Entry 8I01 (X-ray diffraction, 2.15 A resolution); this record covers chains A and B.

Chain A (and B):
Protein: Glyoxylate carboligase
Organism: Escherichia coli K-12
Notes: EC 4.1.1.47; chain B of this document is another copy of the same molecule, construct and numbering; everything in this record applies to it too
UniProtKB: P0AEP7 (GCL_ECOLI); numbering as in UniProt (aligned over 1-593)
Sequence (594 residues; each row starts with the number of its first residue; numbering starts at 0):
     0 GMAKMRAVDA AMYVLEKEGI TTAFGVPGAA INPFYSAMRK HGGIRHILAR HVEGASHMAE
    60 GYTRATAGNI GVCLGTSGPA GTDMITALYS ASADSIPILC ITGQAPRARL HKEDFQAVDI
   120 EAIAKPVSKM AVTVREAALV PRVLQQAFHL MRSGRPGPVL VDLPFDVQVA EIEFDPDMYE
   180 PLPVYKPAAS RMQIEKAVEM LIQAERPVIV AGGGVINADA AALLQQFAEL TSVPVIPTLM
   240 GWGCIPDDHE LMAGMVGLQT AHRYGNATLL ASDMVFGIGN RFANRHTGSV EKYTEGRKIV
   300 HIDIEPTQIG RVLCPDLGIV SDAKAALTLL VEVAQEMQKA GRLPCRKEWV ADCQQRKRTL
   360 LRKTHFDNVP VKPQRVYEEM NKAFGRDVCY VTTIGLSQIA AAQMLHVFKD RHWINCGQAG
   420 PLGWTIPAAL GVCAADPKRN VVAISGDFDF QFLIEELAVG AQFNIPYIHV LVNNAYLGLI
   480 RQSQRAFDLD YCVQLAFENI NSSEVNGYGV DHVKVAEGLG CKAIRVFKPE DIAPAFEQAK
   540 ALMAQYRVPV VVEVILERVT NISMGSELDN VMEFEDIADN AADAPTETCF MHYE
Differences from the reference sequence: expression tag (0); engineered mutation L488 (Met in P0AEP7)
Bound ions: Mg2+ site 1: D446, N473, Y475 (together with thiamine diphosphate); Mg2+ site 2: F451, E454
Ligand contacts:
  - FAD (flavin-adenine dinucleotide): A92, D93, S94, F114, R154, P155, G211, G212, G213, N216, A217, T237, L238, M239, V255, G256, L257, Q258, T259, A260, G278, N279, R280, A282, R284, H285, D302, I303, E304, Q307, S320, D321, A322, T392, I393, Q397, I398, G416, Q417
  - thiamine diphosphate (TPP): V25, P26, G27, V51, T75, P78, A79, D82, Q115, I393, G394, L395, S396, G419, P420, L421, G445, D446, F447, D448, F451, N473, Y475, L476, G477, L478, I479
  - 2,3-dimethoxy-5-methyl-1,4-benzoquinone (UQ0), molecule 1: H45, L47, Q461, F462, C491, V492, Q493
  - 2,3-dimethoxy-5-methyl-1,4-benzoquinone (UQ0), molecule 2: E249, Q353, K356, R357, C588

Chain A / chain B interface:
Contacting residue pairs (50):
  M1(A) with D315(B)
  E135(A) with G309(B); R310(B)
  A137(A) with G309(B); C313(B), hydrophobic
  L138(A) with T306(B); I308(B); G309(B); R310(B)
  R141(A) with P305(B); I308(B); G317(B), hydrogen bond (side chain-backbone); V319(B)
  Q144(A) with V319(B)
  Q145(A) with P305(B)
  H148(A) with Y184(B)
  D176(A) with M191(B)
  M177(A) with Q192(B); K195(B)
  E179(A) with S189(B), hydrogen bond; M191(B); Q192(B), hydrogen bond
  L181(A) with P305(B), hydrophobic; V319(B), hydrophobic
  P182(A) with Y184(B)
  Y184(A) with H148(B); P182(B)
  S189(A) with E179(B), hydrogen bond
  M191(A) with D176(B); M177(B); E179(B)
  Q192(A) with M177(B), hydrogen bond (side chain-backbone); E179(B), hydrogen bond
  K195(A) with M177(B)
  P305(A) with R141(B); Q145(B); L181(B), hydrophobic
  T306(A) with L138(B)
  I308(A) with L138(B); R141(B)
  G309(A) with A137(B); L138(B)
  R310(A) with E135(B); L138(B)
  C313(A) with A137(B), hydrophobic
  D315(A) with M1(B)
  G317(A) with R141(B), hydrogen bond (backbone-side chain)
  V319(A) with R141(B); Q144(B); L181(B), hydrophobic
Interface residues without a listed pair, chain A (31 interface residues in all): V142, E172, P186, L316
Interface residues without a listed pair, chain B (31 interface residues in all): V142, P186, E304, L316

Summary:
The chain A/chain B interface involves 31 residues from each chain; the contacts include 7 hydrogen bonds.
Polar pairs include R141(A)-G317(B), E179(A)-S189(B) and E179(A)-Q192(B). Chain A binds flavin-adenine
dinucleotide, thiamine diphosphate and 2,3-dimethoxy-5-methyl-1,4-benzoquinone. D446(A), N473(A) and Y475(A)
coordinate Mg2+ site 1.
Both chains are Glyoxylate carboligase (Escherichia coli K-12). Entry 8I01 (Crystal structure of Escherichia
coli glyoxylate carboligase) was determined by X-ray diffraction, deposited together with 8I05, 8I07 and 8I08.
